Entry 8PKG (electron microscopy, 2.99 A resolution); this record covers chains A and B of the 6 polymer chains in the assembly.

Chain A (and B):
Molecule: Transthyretin
Organism: Homo sapiens
Notes: engineered mutation(s): V122I; chain B of this document is another copy of the same molecule, construct and numbering; everything in this record applies to it too
UniProtKB: P02766 (TTHY_HUMAN); residues 1-127 here correspond to UniProt positions 21-147 (UniProt number = residue number + 20)
Sequence (127 residues; numbered 1 to 127; the number before each row is that of its first residue):
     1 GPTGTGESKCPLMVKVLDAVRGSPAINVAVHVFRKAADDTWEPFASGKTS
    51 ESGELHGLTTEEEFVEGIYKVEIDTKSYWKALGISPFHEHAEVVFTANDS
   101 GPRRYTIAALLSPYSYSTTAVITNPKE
Disordered / not traced: 1-10, 36-56, 124-127
Sequence notes: variant I122 (Val142 in P02766)
Curated features (UniProtKB/Swiss-Prot):
  - binding site (L-thyroxine): K15, E54, S117
  - modified residue: C10 (Sulfocysteine), E42 (4-carboxyglutamate), S52 (Phosphoserine)
  - glycosylation: N98 (N-linked (GlcNAc...) asparagine)

Chain A / chain B interface:
Pairs across the interface - 228 pairs, chain A then chain B:
  P11(A) with P11(B); L12(B), hydrogen bond (backbone-backbone)
  L12(A) with L12(B); V32(B), hydrophobic
  M13(A) with L12(B), hydrogen bond (backbone-backbone); M13(B); V14(B), hydrogen bond (backbone-backbone)
  V14(A) with V14(B); V32(B), hydrophobic
  K15(A) with V14(B), hydrogen bond (backbone-backbone); K15(B); V16(B), hydrogen bond (backbone-backbone); D18(B), salt bridge
  V16(A) with V16(B); V28(B), hydrophobic
  L17(A) with V16(B), hydrogen bond (backbone-backbone); L17(B); V28(B), hydrophobic
  D18(A) with D18(B)
  A19(A) with D18(B), hydrogen bond (backbone-backbone); A19(B); V20(B), hydrogen bond (backbone-backbone)
  V20(A) with V20(B)
  R21(A) with V20(B), hydrogen bond (backbone-backbone); R21(B); G22(B), hydrogen bond (backbone-backbone)
  G22(A) with G22(B)
  S23(A) with G22(B); S23(B), hydrogen bond (backbone-side chain)
  P24(A) with S23(B); P24(B)
  A25(A) with P24(B), hydrogen bond (backbone-backbone); A25(B); I26(B), hydrogen bond (backbone-backbone)
  I26(A) with I26(B); V28(B), hydrophobic
  N27(A) with I26(B), hydrogen bond (backbone-backbone); N27(B), hydrogen bond; V28(B), hydrogen bond (backbone-backbone); Y69(B), hydrogen bond (backbone-side chain)
  V28(A) with V28(B)
  A29(A) with V28(B), hydrogen bond (backbone-backbone); A29(B); V30(B), hydrogen bond (backbone-backbone); Y69(B)
  V30(A) with V30(B)
  H31(A) with V30(B), hydrogen bond (backbone-backbone); H31(B); V32(B), hydrogen bond (backbone-backbone)
  V32(A) with V32(B)
  F33(A) with V32(B), hydrogen bond (backbone-backbone); F33(B); R34(B), hydrogen bond (backbone-backbone)
  R34(A) with R34(B)
  K35(A) with R34(B), hydrogen bond (backbone-backbone); K35(B); E63(B), salt bridge
  G57(A) with G57(B), hydrogen bond (backbone-backbone); I84(B)
  L58(A) with G57(B), hydrogen bond (backbone-backbone); L58(B), hydrogen bond (backbone-backbone); T59(B), hydrogen bond (backbone-backbone); G83(B); I84(B), hydrophobic
  T59(A) with T59(B); A81(B)
  T60(A) with T59(B), hydrogen bond (backbone-backbone); T60(B); E61(B), hydrogen bond (backbone-backbone)
  E61(A) with E61(B)
  E62(A) with E61(B), hydrogen bond (backbone-backbone); E62(B); E63(B), hydrogen bond (backbone-backbone)
  E63(A) with E63(B), hydrogen bond (backbone-backbone); F64(B), hydrogen bond (backbone-backbone)
  F64(A) with F64(B)
  V65(A) with F64(B), hydrogen bond (backbone-backbone); V65(B); E66(B), hydrogen bond (backbone-backbone)
  E66(A) with E66(B)
  G67(A) with E66(B), hydrogen bond (backbone-backbone); G67(B)
  I68(A) with G67(B), hydrogen bond (backbone-backbone); I68(B)
  Y69(A) with G67(B); I68(B), hydrogen bond (backbone-backbone); Y69(B), hydrophobic
  K70(A) with G67(B); K70(B); E72(B), salt bridge
  V71(A) with K70(B), hydrogen bond (backbone-backbone); V71(B); E72(B), hydrogen bond (backbone-backbone)
  E72(A) with E72(B)
  I73(A) with E72(B), hydrogen bond (backbone-backbone); I73(B); D74(B), hydrogen bond (backbone-backbone)
  D74(A) with D74(B), hydrogen bond (backbone-backbone); T75(B), hydrogen bond (backbone-backbone); R103(B), salt bridge; Y105(B), hydrogen bond
  T75(A) with T75(B)
  K76(A) with D74(B), salt bridge; T75(B), hydrogen bond (backbone-backbone); K76(B); S77(B), hydrogen bond (backbone-backbone); R103(B)
  S77(A) with S77(B)
  Y78(A) with S77(B), hydrogen bond (backbone-backbone); Y78(B), hydrophobic
  W79(A) with Y78(B), hydrogen bond (backbone-backbone); W79(B); K80(B), hydrogen bond (backbone-backbone); L82(B)
  K80(A) with K80(B)
  A81(A) with K80(B), hydrogen bond (backbone-backbone); A81(B), hydrogen bond (backbone-backbone); L82(B)
  L82(A) with A81(B); L82(B), hydrogen bond (backbone-backbone)
  G83(A) with L82(B), hydrogen bond (backbone-backbone); G83(B); I84(B)
  I84(A) with I84(B)
  S85(A) with I84(B), hydrogen bond (backbone-backbone); S85(B), hydrogen bond (backbone-side chain)
  P86(A) with L82(B); I84(B); S85(B); P86(B); F87(B), hydrogen bond (backbone-backbone)
  F87(A) with F87(B), hydrogen bond (backbone-backbone); H88(B)
  H88(A) with S85(B); H88(B), hydrogen bond (backbone-backbone); E89(B), hydrogen bond (backbone-backbone)
  E89(A) with E89(B)
  H90(A) with E89(B), hydrogen bond (backbone-backbone); H90(B)
  A91(A) with H90(B); A91(B); E92(B), hydrogen bond (backbone-backbone)
  E92(A) with E92(B)
  V93(A) with F87(B), hydrophobic; E92(B), hydrogen bond (backbone-backbone); V93(B); V94(B), hydrogen bond (backbone-backbone)
  V94(A) with V94(B)
  F95(A) with W79(B); V94(B), hydrogen bond (backbone-backbone); F95(B), hydrophobic; T96(B), hydrogen bond (backbone-backbone)
  T96(A) with T96(B)
  A97(A) with Y78(B), hydrophobic; T96(B), hydrogen bond (backbone-backbone); A97(B); N98(B), hydrogen bond (backbone-backbone)
  N98(A) with N98(B), hydrogen bond
  D99(A) with N98(B), hydrogen bond (backbone-backbone); D99(B); S100(B), hydrogen bond (backbone-backbone); G101(B), hydrogen bond (backbone-backbone); R103(B), salt bridge
  S100(A) with S100(B), hydrogen bond (side chain-backbone); G101(B)
  G101(A) with G101(B); P102(B); R103(B)
  P102(A) with P102(B)
  R103(A) with P102(B); R103(B); R104(B), hydrogen bond (backbone-backbone)
  R104(A) with R104(B)
  Y105(A) with R104(B), hydrogen bond (backbone-backbone); Y105(B); T106(B), hydrogen bond (backbone-backbone)
  T106(A) with T106(B); V121(B)
  I107(A) with T106(B), hydrogen bond (backbone-backbone); I107(B); A108(B)
  A108(A) with A108(B); A109(B), hydrogen bond (backbone-backbone); T119(B); V121(B), hydrophobic
  A109(A) with A109(B); Y114(B)
  L110(A) with V71(B), hydrophobic; A109(B), hydrogen bond (backbone-backbone); L110(B); L111(B), hydrogen bond (backbone-backbone)
  L111(A) with N27(B), hydrogen bond (backbone-side chain); Y69(B); V71(B), hydrophobic; L111(B)
  S112(A) with A109(B), hydrogen bond (side chain-backbone); L110(B); L111(B), hydrogen bond (side chain-backbone); S112(B), hydrogen bond (side chain-backbone); P113(B); Y114(B)
  P113(A) with A25(B); I26(B); N27(B); P113(B); Y114(B), hydrogen bond (backbone-backbone)
  Y114(A) with Y114(B)
  S115(A) with S23(B), hydrogen bond (side chain-backbone); Y114(B), hydrogen bond (backbone-backbone); S115(B); Y116(B), hydrogen bond (backbone-backbone)
  Y116(A) with S23(B); Y116(B)
  S117(A) with Y114(B); S117(B), hydrogen bond (side chain-backbone); T118(B)
  T118(A) with S117(B), hydrogen bond (backbone-backbone); T118(B); T119(B), hydrogen bond (backbone-backbone)
  T119(A) with Y114(B), hydrogen bond; T119(B)
  A120(A) with T119(B), hydrogen bond (backbone-backbone); A120(B); V121(B), hydrogen bond (backbone-backbone)
  V121(A) with V121(B)
  I122(A) with V121(B), hydrogen bond (backbone-backbone); I122(B); T123(B), hydrogen bond (backbone-backbone)
Interface residues without a listed pair, chain A (92 interface residues in all): T123

In short:
The chain A/chain B interface involves 92 residues from each chain, with 97 hydrogen bonds and 6 salt bridges.
Polar pairs include K15(A)-D18(B), K35(A)-E63(B) and K70(A)-E72(B). UniProt lists 3 L-thyroxine-binding
residues on chain A.
Both chains are Transthyretin (Homo sapiens). Entry 8PKG (ATTRV122I amyloid fibril from hereditary ATTR
amloidosis) was determined by electron microscopy, deposited together with 8PKE and 8PKF.
